8AC1 - chains A and C of the 8 polymer chains in the assembly; structure by electron microscopy, 4.06 A resolution (low resolution: residue-level contacts below are approximate; hydrogen-bond / salt-bridge calls are withheld).

Chain A:
Name: DNA-directed RNA polymerase subunit alpha
Organism: Escherichia coli K-12
Notes: EC 2.7.7.6
Reference sequence: P0A7Z4 (RPOA_ECOLI); residue numbers follow UniProt; this construct covers 1-329
Amino-acid sequence (329 residues; row label = number of the first residue in the row):
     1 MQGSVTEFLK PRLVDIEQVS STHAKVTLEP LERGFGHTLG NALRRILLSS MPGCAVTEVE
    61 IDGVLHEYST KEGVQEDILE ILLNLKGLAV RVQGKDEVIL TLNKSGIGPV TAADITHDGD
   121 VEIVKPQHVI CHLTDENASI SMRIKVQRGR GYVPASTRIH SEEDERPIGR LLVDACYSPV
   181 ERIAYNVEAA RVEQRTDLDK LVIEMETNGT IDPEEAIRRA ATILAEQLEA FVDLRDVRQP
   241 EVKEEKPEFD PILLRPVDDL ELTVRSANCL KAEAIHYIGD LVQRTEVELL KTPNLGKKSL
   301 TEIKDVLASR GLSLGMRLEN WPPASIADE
Disordered / not traced: 1-5, 235-329
Curated features (UniProtKB/Swiss-Prot):
  - region: Glu162 to Glu165 (Required for interaction with Crp at class II promoters)
  - modified residue: Arg265 (ADP-ribosylarginine), Lys297 (N6-acetyllysine), Lys298 (N6-acetyllysine)
  - mutagenesis: Arg45 (R45C: In rpoA112; temperature-sensitive, blocks RNA polymerase assembly), Glu162 to Glu165 (5-fold decrease in CRP-class II promoter-dependent transcription), Glu165 (E165K: 5-fold decrease in CRP-class II promoter-dependent transcription), Arg191 (R191C: In rpoA101; temperature-sensitive)

Chain C:
Name: DNA-directed RNA polymerase subunit beta
Organism: Escherichia coli K-12
Notes: EC 2.7.7.6
Reference sequence: P0A8V2 (RPOB_ECOLI); numbering as in UniProt (aligned over 1-1342)
Amino-acid sequence (1342 residues; numbered 1 to 1342; the number before each row is that of its first residue):
     1 MVYSYTEKKR IRKDFGKRPQ VLDVPYLLSI QLDSFQKFIE QDPEGQYGLE AAFRSVFPIQ
    61 SYSGNSELQY VSYRLGEPVF DVQECQIRGV TYSAPLRVKL RLVIYEREAP EGTVKDIKEQ
   121 EVYMGEIPLM TDNGTFVING TERVIVSQLH RSPGVFFDSD KGKTHSSGKV LYNARIIPYR
   181 GSWLDFEFDP KDNLFVRIDR RRKLPATIIL RALNYTTEQI LDLFFEKVIF EIRDNKLQME
   241 LVPERLRGET ASFDIEANGK VYVEKGRRIT ARHIRQLEKD DVKLIEVPVE YIAGKVVAKD
   301 YIDESTGELI CAANMELSLD LLAKLSQSGH KRIETLFTND LDHGPYISET LRVDPTNDRL
   361 SALVEIYRMM RPGEPPTREA AESLFENLFF SEDRYDLSAV GRMKFNRSLL REEIEGSGIL
   421 SKDDIIDVMK KLIDIRNGKG EVDDIDHLGN RRIRSVGEMA ENQFRVGLVR VERAVKERLS
   481 LGDLDTLMPQ DMINAKPISA AVKEFFGSSQ LSQFMDQNNP LSEITHKRRI SALGPGGLTR
   541 ERAGFEVRDV HPTHYGRVCP IETPEGPNIG LINSLSVYAQ TNEYGFLETP YRKVTDGVVT
   601 DEIHYLSAIE EGNYVIAQAN SNLDEEGHFV EDLVTCRSKG ESSLFSRDQV DYMDVSTQQV
   661 VSVGASLIPF LEHDDANRAL MGANMQRQAV PTLRADKPLV GTGMERAVAV DSGVTAVAKR
   721 GGVVQYVDAS RIVIKVNEDE MYPGEAGIDI YNLTKYTRSN QNTCINQMPC VSLGEPVERG
   781 DVLADGPSTD LGELALGQNM RVAFMPWNGY NFEDSILVSE RVVQEDRFTT IHIQELACVS
   841 RDTKLGPEEI TADIPNVGEA ALSKLDESGI VYIGAEVTGG DILVGKVTPK GETQLTPEEK
   901 LLRAIFGEKA SDVKDSSLRV PNGVSGTVID VQVFTRDGVE KDKRALEIEE MQLKQAKKDL
   961 SEELQILEAG LFSRIRAVLV AGGVEAEKLD KLPRDRWLEL GLTDEEKQNQ LEQLAEQYDE
  1021 LKHEFEKKLE AKRRKITQGD DLAPGVLKIV KVYLAVKRRI QPGDKMAGRH GNKGVISKIN
  1081 PIEDMPYDEN GTPVDIVLNP LGVPSRMNIG QILETHLGMA AKGIGDKINA MLKQQQEVAK
  1141 LREFIQRAYD LGADVRQKVD LSTFSDEEVM RLAENLRKGM PIATPVFDGA KEAEIKELLK
  1201 LGDLPTSGQI RLYDGRTGEQ FERPVTVGYM YMLKLNHLVD DKMHARSTGS YSLVTQQPLG
  1261 GKAQFGGQRF GEMEVWALEA YGAAYTLQEM LTVKSDDVNG RTKMYKNIVD GNHQMEPGMP
  1321 ESFNVLLKEI RSLGINIELE DE
Disordered / not traced: 1, 890-911
Curated features (UniProtKB/Swiss-Prot):
  - modified residue (N6-acetyllysine): Lys1022, Lys1200
  - mutagenesis: Ile561 (I561S: Resistant to antibiotics salinamide A and B), Ile569 (I569S: Resistant to antibiotics salinamide A and B), Ala665 (A665E: Resistant to antibiotics salinamide A and B), Asp675 (D675A/G: Resistant to antibiotics salinamide A and B), Asn677 (N677H/K: Resistant to antibiotics salinamide A and B), Leu680 (L680M: Resistant to antibiotics salinamide A and B), Glu813 (E813K: Disrupts the enzyme's active center)

How chain A and chain C interact:
Contacting residue pairs (43):
  Asn41(A) - Gly1215(C)
  Asn41(A) - Arg1216(C)
  Asn41(A) - Thr1217(C)
  Asn41(A) - Gly1218(C)
  Arg44(A) - Glu1083(C)
  Arg44(A) - Tyr1087(C)
  Arg45(A) - Glu1083(C)
  Arg45(A) - Asp1084(C)
  Arg45(A) - Gly1215(C)
  Arg45(A) - Arg1216(C)
  Leu48(A) - Glu1083(C)
  Ser49(A) - Glu1083(C)
  His66(A) - Ile873(C)
  His66(A) - Gly874(C)
  His66(A) - Ile929(C)
  Tyr68(A) - Tyr756(C)
  Tyr68(A) - Ile929(C)
  Tyr68(A) - Ala1055(C)
  Tyr68(A) - Lys1057(C)
  Thr70(A) - Lys755(C)
  Glu72(A) - Asp728(C)
  Val74(A) - Asp728(C)
  Val74(A) - Ala729(C)
  Gln75(A) - Ala729(C)
  Glu76(A) - Ala729(C)
  Asp77(A) - Tyr756(C)
  Leu83(A) - Leu693(C)
  Lys86(A) - Asp826(C)
  Thr134(A) - Val727(C)
  Tyr152(A) - Glu820(C)
  Tyr152(A) - Gln824(C)
  Ile168(A) - Ile873(C)
  Ile168(A) - Ala875(C)
  Asp174(A) - Lys1057(C)
  Ala175(A) - Gln824(C)
  Cys176(A) - Gln824(C)
  Glu181(A) - Arg821(C)
  Arg182(A) - Asn1090(C)
  Arg182(A) - Thr1092(C)
  Ile183(A) - Gly1091(C)
  Ala184(A) - Asn1090(C)
  Tyr185(A) - Tyr1087(C)
  Tyr185(A) - Gly1218(C)
Also at the interface, not in a pair above, chain A (31 interface residues in all): Leu65, Glu67, Gly73, Ser156, Glu204
Also at the interface, not in a pair above, chain C (36 interface residues in all): Arg694, Tyr726, Pro769, Val771, Leu773, Ile831, Thr927, Val928, Arg1059, Glu1089

Summary:
Chain A and chain C form an interface of 31 and 36 residues respectively. UniProt lists 6 mutagenesis sites on
chain A; 7 mutagenesis sites on chain C.
Here chain A is DNA-directed RNA polymerase subunit alpha and chain C is DNA-directed RNA polymerase subunit
beta, both from Escherichia coli K-12. Entry 8AC1 (RNA polymerase at U-rich pause bound to non-regulatory RNA
- inactive, open clamp state) was determined by electron microscopy, deposited together with 8ABY, 8ABZ, 8AC0,
8AC2, 8ACP and 8AD1.
